Entry 7WBI (X-ray diffraction, 1.80 A resolution); this record covers chains A and C of the 3 polymer chains in the assembly.

# Chain A
Name: MHC class I alpha chain 2
Organism: Gallus gallus
Reference sequence: A0ZXM5 (A0ZXM5_CHICK); residues 1-270 here correspond to UniProt positions 22-291 (UniProt number = residue number + 21)
Chain sequence (270 residues; each row starts with the number of its first residue):
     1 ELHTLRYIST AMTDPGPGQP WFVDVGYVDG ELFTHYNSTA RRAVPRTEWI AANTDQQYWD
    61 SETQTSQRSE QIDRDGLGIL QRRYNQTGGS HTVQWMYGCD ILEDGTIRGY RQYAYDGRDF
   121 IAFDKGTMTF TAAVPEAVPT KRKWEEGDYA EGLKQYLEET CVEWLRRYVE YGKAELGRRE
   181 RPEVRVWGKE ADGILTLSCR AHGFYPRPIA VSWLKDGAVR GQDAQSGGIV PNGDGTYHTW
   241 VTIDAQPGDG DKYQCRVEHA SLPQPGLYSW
Unresolved in the structure: 1
Disulfides: C99-C161, C199-C255
What the authors report for this chain:
  - conformationally variable residues (helix shift, side-chain flip): E145 to Y149

# Chain C
Name: Ile-arg-his-glu-asn-arg-met-val-leu
Chain sequence (9 residues; row label = number of the first residue in the row):
     1 IRHENRMVL

# How chain A and chain C interact
Contacting residue pairs (42; chain A residue first):
  Y7(A) - I1(C)  hydrogen bond (side chain-backbone)
  Y7(A) - R2(C)
  D24(A) - R2(C)  salt bridge
  T34(A) - R2(C)  hydrogen bond
  H35(A) - R2(C)
  A43(A) - R2(C)
  Y58(A) - I1(C)  hydrophobic
  E62(A) - I1(C)
  E62(A) - R2(C)  salt bridge
  Q64(A) - E4(C)  hydrogen bond
  T65(A) - R2(C)
  T65(A) - H3(C)
  T65(A) - E4(C)
  S66(A) - R2(C)  hydrogen bond
  R68(A) - E4(C)  salt bridge
  R68(A) - N5(C)
  R68(A) - R6(C)
  I72(A) - N5(C)
  I72(A) - R6(C)
  I72(A) - M7(C)
  I79(A) - V8(C)  hydrophobic
  I79(A) - L9(C)
  L80(A) - L9(C)  hydrophobic
  R83(A) - L9(C)  hydrogen bond (side chain-backbone)
  Y97(A) - R2(C)
  Y97(A) - H3(C)  hydrogen bond (side chain-backbone)
  R111(A) - N5(C)
  F120(A) - L9(C)  hydrophobic
  T140(A) - L9(C)  hydrogen bond (side chain-backbone)
  K143(A) - V8(C)  hydrogen bond (side chain-backbone)
  K143(A) - L9(C)  hydrogen bond (side chain-backbone)
  W144(A) - M7(C)
  W144(A) - V8(C)  hydrogen bond (side chain-backbone)
  Y149(A) - R6(C)
  Y149(A) - M7(C)  hydrophobic
  L153(A) - H3(C)
  L153(A) - M7(C)  hydrophobic
  Y156(A) - I1(C)  hydrogen bond (side chain-backbone)
  Y156(A) - H3(C)
  T160(A) - I1(C)
  W164(A) - I1(C)
  Y168(A) - I1(C)  hydrogen bond (side chain-backbone)
Other interface residues (no listed pair), chain A (34 interface residues in all): L5, Y36, G76, V93, Y113, F130, G152
The authors on this interface:
  - pairs named by the authors: D24(A)-R2(C) (salt bridge), T34(A)-R2(C), E62(A)-R2(C) (salt bridge), Y149(A)-M7(C), Y156(A)-H3(C) (pi stacking)

# Summary
The interface between chain A and chain C involves 34 residues on one side and 9 on the other, with 12
hydrogen bonds and 3 salt bridges. Polar contacts include D24(A)-R2(C), E62(A)-R2(C) and R68(A)-E4(C). The
paper describes salt bridges between D24(A) and R2(C) and E62(A) and R2(C); contacts between T34(A) and R2(C)
and Y149(A) and M7(C); pi stacking between Y156(A) and H3(C). From the paper: conformational variability at
E145(A).
Chain A is MHC class I alpha chain 2 (Gallus gallus) and chain C is Ile-arg-his-glu-asn-arg-met-val-leu; the
structure, BF2*1901-FLU, was determined by X-ray diffraction together with 7WBG from the same study.
